PDB entry 3BE7 | X-ray diffraction, 2.30 A resolution | chains B and D of the 8 polymer chains in the assembly

Chain B (and D):
Name: Zn-dependent arginine carboxypeptidase
Notes: chain D of this document is another copy of the same molecule, construct and numbering; everything in this record applies to it too
Sequence (408 residues; numbered -1 to 406; the number before each row is that of its first residue; numbers below 1 keep their minus sign (Met-1 is residue -1)):
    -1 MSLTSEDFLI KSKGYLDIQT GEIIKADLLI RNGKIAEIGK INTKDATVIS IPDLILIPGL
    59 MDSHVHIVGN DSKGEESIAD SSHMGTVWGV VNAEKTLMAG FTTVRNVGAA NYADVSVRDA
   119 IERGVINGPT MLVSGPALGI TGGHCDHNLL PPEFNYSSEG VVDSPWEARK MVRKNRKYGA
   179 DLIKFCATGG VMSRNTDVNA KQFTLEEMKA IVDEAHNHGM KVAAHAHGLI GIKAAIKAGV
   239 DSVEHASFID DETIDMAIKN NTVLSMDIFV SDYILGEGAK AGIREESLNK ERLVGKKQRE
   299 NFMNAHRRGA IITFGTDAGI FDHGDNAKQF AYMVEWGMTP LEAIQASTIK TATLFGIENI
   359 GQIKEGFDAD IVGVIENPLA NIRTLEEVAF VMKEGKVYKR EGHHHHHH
Disordered / not traced: -1 to 3, 399-406
Differences from the reference sequence: expression tag (-1 to 1, 399-406)
Disulfide bonds: Cys143-Cys184
Ligand contacts: arginine (ARG): His142, Gly188, Val189, Met190, His223, His225, His243, Asp265, Val268, Ser269, Ile272, Glu289, Val292, Gly293, Gln296, Asp315, Ile318
What the authors report for this chain:
  - binding site for arginine: His142, His225, Asp265, Val268, Ser269, Ile272, Glu289, Asp315
  - catalytic residues: Asp315 (proposed by the authors, not directly observed)
  - specificity-determining residues: Glu289

Interface between chain B and chain D:
Pairs across the interface - 33 pairs, chain B then chain D:
  Tyr110(B) - Pro150(D)  hydrophobic
  Trp164(B) - Asp161(D)
  Trp164(B) - Ser162(D)
  Trp164(B) - Pro163(D)
  Trp164(B) - Thr202(D)
  Trp164(B) - Glu204(D)
  Trp164(B) - Glu205(D)
  Arg167(B) - Thr202(D)
  Lys168(B) - Thr139(D)
  Lys168(B) - Asp161(D)
  Arg171(B) - Ile138(D)
  Arg171(B) - Thr139(D)
  Arg171(B) - Asp161(D)  salt bridge
  Arg171(B) - Glu205(D)  salt bridge
  Lys172(B) - Thr139(D)
  Lys172(B) - Asn153(D)
  Arg174(B) - Gly140(D)  hydrogen bond (side chain-backbone)
  Arg174(B) - Asn193(D)  hydrogen bond (side chain-backbone)
  Lys175(B) - Thr139(D)
  Lys175(B) - Gly140(D)
  Lys175(B) - Asp144(D)  salt bridge
  Lys175(B) - His145(D)
  Lys175(B) - Asn146(D)
  Lys175(B) - Tyr154(D)  hydrogen bond (side chain-backbone)
  Lys175(B) - Ser155(D)  hydrogen bond
  Lys175(B) - Asn193(D)  hydrogen bond (backbone-side chain)
  Tyr176(B) - Leu148(D)
  Tyr176(B) - Pro150(D)  hydrophobic
  Tyr176(B) - Asn153(D)
  Tyr176(B) - Tyr154(D)
  Asn215(B) - Ala198(D)
  Asn215(B) - Lys199(D)  hydrogen bond (side chain-backbone)
  His216(B) - Ile138(D)
Interface residues without a listed pair, chain B (12 interface residues in all): Glu212
Interface residues without a listed pair, chain D (24 interface residues in all): Pro149, Val160, Thr194, Phe201

In short:
12 residues of chain B and 24 residues of chain D are in contact, with 6 hydrogen bonds and 3 salt bridges.
Polar pairs include Arg171(B)-Asp161(D), Arg171(B)-Glu205(D) and Lys175(B)-Asp144(D). Bound to chain B:
arginine. From the paper: the catalytic residue Asp315(B); a binding site for arginine at His142(B), His225(B)
and Asp265(B) among others.
Chain B and chain D are both Zn-dependent arginine carboxypeptidase; the structure, Crystal structure of
Zn-dependent arginine carboxypeptidase, was determined by X-ray diffraction.
